Entry 4KDQ (X-ray diffraction, 2.60 A resolution); this record covers chains E and F of the 6 polymer chains in the assembly.

[Chain E]
Name: Hemagglutinin
Organism: Influenza A virus
Reference sequence: C5HMM2 (C5HMM2_9INFA); residues 1-321 here correspond to UniProt positions 16-336 (UniProt number = residue number + 15)
Sequence (321 residues; row label = number of the first residue in the row):
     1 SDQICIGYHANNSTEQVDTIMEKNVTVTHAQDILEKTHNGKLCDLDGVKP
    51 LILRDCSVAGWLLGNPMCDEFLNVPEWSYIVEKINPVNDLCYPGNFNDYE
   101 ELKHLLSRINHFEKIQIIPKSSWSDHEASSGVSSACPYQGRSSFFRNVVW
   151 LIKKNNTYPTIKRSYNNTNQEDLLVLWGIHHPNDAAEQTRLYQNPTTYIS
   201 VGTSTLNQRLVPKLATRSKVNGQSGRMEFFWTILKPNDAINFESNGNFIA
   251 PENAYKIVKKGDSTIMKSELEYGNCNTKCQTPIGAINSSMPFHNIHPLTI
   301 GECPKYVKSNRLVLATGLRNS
Cystine bridges: C43-C275, C56-C68, C91-C136, C279-C303
Covalently attached groups: N-acetylglucosamine (NAG) linked to N24, N155, N166

[Chain F]
Name: Hemagglutinin
Organism: Influenza A virus
Reference sequence: Q6J0Q2 (Q6J0Q2_9INFA); residues 1-164 here correspond to UniProt positions 347-510 (UniProt number = residue number + 346)
Sequence (164 residues; row label = number of the first residue in the row):
     1 GLFGAIAGFIEGGWQGMVDGWYGYHHSNEQGSGYAADKESTQKAIDGVTN
    51 KVNSIIDKMNTQFEAVGREFNNLERRIENLNKKMEDGFLDVWTYNAELLV
   101 LMENERTLDFHDSNVKNLYDKVRLQLRDNAKELGNGCFEFYHRCDNECME
   151 SVRNGTYDYPQYSE
Cystine bridges: C144-C148

[Interface between chain E and chain F]
Contacting residue pairs (109):
  S1(E) with F140(F); R143(F)
  D2(E) with S27(F); N28(F); E29(F), hydrogen bond (side chain-backbone); E139(F); F140(F), hydrogen bond (backbone-backbone); H142(F); R143(F), salt bridge; C144(F), hydrogen bond (side chain-backbone)
  Q3(E) with H26(F); S27(F), hydrogen bond (backbone-backbone); F138(F); E139(F); F140(F); M149(F)
  I4(E) with H25(F); C137(F); F138(F), hydrogen bond (backbone-backbone); F140(F), hydrophobic; M149(F), hydrophobic
  C5(E) with W14(F); G23(F); Y24(F); H25(F), hydrogen bond (backbone-backbone); G136(F); C137(F), disulfide
  I6(E) with I10(F); W14(F); G23(F); Y24(F), hydrophobic; L118(F), hydrophobic; Y119(F); V122(F), hydrophobic; G136(F), hydrogen bond (backbone-backbone); F138(F), hydrophobic
  G7(E) with W14(F); M17(F); Y22(F); G23(F), hydrogen bond (backbone-backbone)
  Y8(E) with I6(F); A7(F), hydrogen bond (side chain-backbone); I10(F), hydrogen bond (side chain-backbone); G12(F); G13(F); W14(F), hydrogen bond (backbone-backbone); M17(F); W21(F); V115(F), hydrophobic
  H9(E) with W14(F); M17(F), hydrogen bond (side chain-backbone); G20(F), hydrogen bond (side chain-backbone); W21(F), hydrogen bond (backbone-backbone)
  A10(E) with G13(F); W14(F), hydrogen bond (backbone-backbone); Q15(F)
  N11(E) with Q15(F)
  N12(E) with Q15(F)
  V17(E) with N104(F)
  D18(E) with L101(F); N104(F), hydrogen bond (backbone-side chain)
  T19(E) with L101(F); E105(F), hydrogen bond; L108(F)
  I20(E) with L101(F); E105(F)
  M21(E) with E105(F), hydrogen bond (backbone-side chain)
  K23(E) with L101(F)
  V25(E) with L108(F), hydrophobic
  V27(E) with L108(F), hydrophobic
  H29(E) with W21(F), hydrogen bond
  Q31(E) with V52(F)
  E100(E) with E69(F); F70(F); N71(F)
  K103(E) with E69(F), salt bridge
  K267(E) with E69(F)
  P291(E) with I56(F), hydrophobic
  F292(E) with M59(F), hydrophobic
  P297(E) with A65(F)
  L298(E) with A65(F)
  T299(E) with A65(F)
  K305(E) with M59(F); N60(F); Q62(F); E64(F), salt bridge
  Y306(E) with Q62(F), hydrogen bond (backbone-side chain); L89(F), hydrophobic
  V307(E) with W92(F); T93(F)
  K308(E) with L89(F); D90(F), salt bridge; T93(F), hydrogen bond (backbone-side chain)
  S309(E) with E97(F), hydrogen bond
  L312(E) with V100(F), hydrophobic
  V313(E) with V100(F); N104(F), hydrogen bond (backbone-side chain)
  L314(E) with I55(F), hydrophobic; V100(F), hydrophobic; N104(F)
  A315(E) with N104(F), hydrogen bond (backbone-side chain); T107(F)
  T316(E) with W21(F); H111(F), hydrogen bond (backbone-side chain)
  G317(E) with W21(F); L108(F); H111(F), hydrogen bond (backbone-side chain)
  L318(E) with H111(F)
  R319(E) with L108(F)
Interface residues without a listed pair, chain E (46 interface residues in all): T28, I33, E82
Interface residues without a listed pair, chain F (64 interface residues in all): E11, V18, V48, G67, D86, A96, L126, L133, D145, V152
Cross-chain cystine bridges: C5(E)-C137(F)

[Overview]
46 residues of chain E face 64 of chain F across their interface, with 1 disulfide bond, 26 hydrogen bonds and
4 salt bridges. Among the polar pairs are D2(E)-R143(F), K103(E)-E69(F) and K305(E)-E64(F).
N-acetylglucosamine is covalently linked to N24(E), N155(E) and N166(E).
Here chain E is Hemagglutinin and chain F is Hemagglutinin, both from Influenza A virus. Entry 4KDQ (Crystal
structure of the hemagglutinin of A/Xinjiang/1/2006 virus) was determined by X-ray diffraction together with
4KDM, 4KDN and 4KDO from the same study.
